4O5R - chains C and D of the 5 polymer chains in the assembly; structure by X-ray diffraction, 3.33 A resolution.

[Chain C (and D)]
Name: AhpC component, subunit of alkylhydroperoxide reductase
Source organism: Escherichia coli
Notes: EC 1.8.1.-, 1.11.1.15; chain D of this document is another copy of the same molecule, construct and numbering; everything in this record applies to it too
UniProtKB: C6EK89 (C6EK89_ECOBD); numbering as in UniProt (aligned over 1-187)
Chain sequence (187 residues; each row starts with the number of its first residue):
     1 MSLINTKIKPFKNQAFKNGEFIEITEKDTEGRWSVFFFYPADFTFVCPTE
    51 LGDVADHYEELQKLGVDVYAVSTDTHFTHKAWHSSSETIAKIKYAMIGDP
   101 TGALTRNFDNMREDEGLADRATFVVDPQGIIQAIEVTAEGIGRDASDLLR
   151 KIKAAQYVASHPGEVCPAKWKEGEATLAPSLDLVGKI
Unresolved in the structure: 168-187

[Interface between chain C and chain D]
Contacting residue pairs (43; chain C residue first):
  M1(C) - M111(D)
  S2(C) - D109(D)
  S2(C) - M111(D)
  S2(C) - D119(D)
  I4(C) - D119(D)
  I4(C) - V136(D)  hydrophobic
  I4(C) - T137(D)
  I4(C) - A138(D)
  C47(C) - C166(D)
  D109(C) - S2(D)
  N110(C) - S2(D)
  M111(C) - M1(D)
  M111(C) - S2(D)
  E113(C) - M1(D)
  D119(C) - S2(D)  hydrogen bond
  D119(C) - I4(D)
  Q132(C) - T137(D)
  Q132(C) - A138(D)  hydrogen bond (backbone-backbone)
  Q132(C) - I141(D)
  A133(C) - V136(D)
  I134(C) - E135(D)
  I134(C) - V136(D)  hydrogen bond (backbone-backbone)
  E135(C) - I134(D)
  E135(C) - K151(D)  salt bridge
  V136(C) - I4(D)  hydrophobic
  V136(C) - A133(D)
  V136(C) - I134(D)  hydrogen bond (backbone-backbone)
  T137(C) - I4(D)
  T137(C) - Q132(D)
  A138(C) - I4(D)
  A138(C) - Q132(D)  hydrogen bond (backbone-backbone)
  I141(C) - Q132(D)
  I141(C) - A155(D)  hydrophobic
  G142(C) - R150(D)  hydrogen bond (backbone-side chain)
  D144(C) - D147(D)
  D144(C) - R150(D)  salt bridge
  D147(C) - D147(D)
  R150(C) - G142(D)  hydrogen bond (side chain-backbone)
  K151(C) - E135(D)  salt bridge
  A155(C) - I141(D)  hydrophobic
  C166(C) - C47(D)  disulfide
  P167(C) - F45(D)
  P167(C) - C47(D)
Interface residues without a listed pair, chain C (31 interface residues in all): F45, V46, E139, G140, A154, V158
Interface residues without a listed pair, chain D (31 interface residues in all): N110, E113, E139, G140, R143, D144, A154, V158, V165
Disulfides between the chains: C166(C)-C47(D)

[Overview]
Chain C and chain D each contribute 31 residues to their interface; the contacts include 1 disulfide bond, 7
hydrogen bonds and 3 salt bridges. Among the polar pairs are E135(C)-K151(D), D144(C)-R150(D) and
D119(C)-S2(D).
Chain C and chain D are both AhpC component, subunit of alkylhydroperoxide reductase (Escherichia coli); the
structure, Crystal structure of Alkylhydroperoxide Reductase subunit C from E. coli, was determined by X-ray
diffraction, deposited together with 4O5Q and 4O5U.
